7YPX - chains A and c of the 6 polymer chains in the assembly; structure by electron microscopy, 3.12 A resolution.

# Chain A
Name: Pam3 tail fiber proreins
Organism: uncultured cyanophage
Sequence (289 residues; row label = number of the first residue in the row; numbers below 1 keep their minus sign (His-8 is residue -8)):
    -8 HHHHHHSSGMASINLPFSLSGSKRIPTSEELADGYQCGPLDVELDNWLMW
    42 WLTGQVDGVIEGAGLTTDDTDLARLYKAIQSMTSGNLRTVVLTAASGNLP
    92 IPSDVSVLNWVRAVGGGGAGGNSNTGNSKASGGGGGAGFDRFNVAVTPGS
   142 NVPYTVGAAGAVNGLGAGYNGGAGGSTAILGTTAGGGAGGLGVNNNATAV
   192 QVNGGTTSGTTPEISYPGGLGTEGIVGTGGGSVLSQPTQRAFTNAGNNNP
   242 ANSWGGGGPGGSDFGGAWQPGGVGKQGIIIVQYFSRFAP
Disordered / not traced: -8 to 30

# Chain c
Name: tail fiber chaperone
Organism: uncultured cyanophage
Sequence (162 residues; numbered 1 to 162; the number before each row is that of its first residue):
     1 MTDKHYARVVDGLVVETKTLPADFNLDDLFGPDHGWVEAPLEVEQGWRKV
    51 GAKFAPAPPPERDPASILAGLKAEASRHIFATISATAQSNLLLAVGLASA
   101 KAPSARTPEERDLLNVADEGRAWIDAVRARVHALAEHDGVTPKGEDRWPA
   151 PSEAVLEMAAKF

# Interface between chain A and chain c
Residue-residue contacts (30; chain A residue first):
  Ser87(A) - Leu20(c)
  Asn89(A) - Phe24(c)
  Val143(A) - Asp28(c)
  Val143(A) - Leu29(c)  hydrophobic
  Pro144(A) - Phe24(c)  hydrophobic
  Pro144(A) - Leu29(c)
  Thr146(A) - Leu20(c)
  Thr146(A) - Leu29(c)
  Val147(A) - Lys18(c)  hydrogen bond (backbone-side chain)
  Gly148(A) - Lys18(c)
  Gly163(A) - Gln45(c)
  Ala164(A) - Gln45(c)  hydrogen bond (backbone-side chain)
  Gly166(A) - Glu16(c)
  Ser167(A) - Glu16(c)  hydrogen bond (backbone-side chain)
  Ser167(A) - Lys18(c)  hydrogen bond (backbone-side chain)
  Ser167(A) - Phe30(c)
  Ser167(A) - Trp36(c)
  Ala169(A) - Leu29(c)
  Ala169(A) - Phe30(c)  hydrophobic
  Ile170(A) - Leu29(c)  hydrophobic
  Gly172(A) - Asp28(c)
  Gly172(A) - Leu29(c)  hydrogen bond (backbone-backbone)
  Gly172(A) - Phe30(c)
  Gly172(A) - Gly31(c)
  Thr173(A) - Leu29(c)
  Thr174(A) - Phe30(c)
  Asn186(A) - Gly70(c)
  Asn187(A) - Ala69(c)
  Asn187(A) - Ala73(c)
  Gly200(A) - Pro32(c)
Interface residues without a listed pair, chain A (23 interface residues in all): Gly165, Leu171, Ser199, Thr201
Interface residues without a listed pair, chain c (17 interface residues in all): Val15, Thr19, Pro21

# Overview
Chain A and chain c form an interface of 23 and 17 residues respectively, with 5 hydrogen bonds. Polar pairs
include Val147(A)-Lys18(c), Ala164(A)-Gln45(c) and Ser167(A)-Glu16(c).
Chain A is Pam3 tail fiber proreins and chain c is tail fiber chaperone, both from uncultured cyanophage; the
structure, Cyanophage Pam3 fiber, was determined by electron microscopy.
